6YSQ - chains C and E of the 4 polymer chains in the assembly; structure by X-ray diffraction, 3.30 A resolution.

[Chain C]
Protein: Complement C4-A alpha chain
Organism: Homo sapiens
Reference sequence: P0C0L4 (CO4A_HUMAN); residue numbers follow UniProt; this construct covers 757-1446
Chain sequence (690 residues; numbered 757 to 1446; the number before each row is that of its first residue):
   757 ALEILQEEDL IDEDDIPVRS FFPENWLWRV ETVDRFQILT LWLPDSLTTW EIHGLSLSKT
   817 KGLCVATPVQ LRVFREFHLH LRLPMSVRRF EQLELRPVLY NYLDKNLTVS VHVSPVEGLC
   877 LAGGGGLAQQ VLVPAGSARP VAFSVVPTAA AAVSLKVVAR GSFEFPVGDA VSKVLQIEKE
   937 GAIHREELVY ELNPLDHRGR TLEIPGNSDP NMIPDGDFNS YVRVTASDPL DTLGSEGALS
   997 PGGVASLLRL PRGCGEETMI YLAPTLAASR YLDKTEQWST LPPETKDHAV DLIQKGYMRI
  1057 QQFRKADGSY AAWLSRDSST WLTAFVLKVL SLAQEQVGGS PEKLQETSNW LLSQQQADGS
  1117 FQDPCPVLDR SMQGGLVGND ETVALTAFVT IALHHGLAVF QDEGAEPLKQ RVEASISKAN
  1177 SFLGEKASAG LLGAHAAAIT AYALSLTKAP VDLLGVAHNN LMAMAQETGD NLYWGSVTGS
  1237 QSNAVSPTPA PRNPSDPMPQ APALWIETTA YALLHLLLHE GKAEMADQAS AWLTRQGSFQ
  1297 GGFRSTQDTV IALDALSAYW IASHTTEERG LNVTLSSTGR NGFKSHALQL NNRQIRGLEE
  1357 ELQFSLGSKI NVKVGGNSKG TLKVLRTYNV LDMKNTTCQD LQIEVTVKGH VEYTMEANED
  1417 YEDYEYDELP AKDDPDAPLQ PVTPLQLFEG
Not modelled in the structure: 1231-1255, 1415-1446
Differences from the reference sequence: variant E1013 (Gln in P0C0L4), S1201 (Thr in P0C0L4)
Curated features (UniProtKB/Swiss-Prot):
  - modified residue: S918 (Phosphoserine), Y1417 (Sulfotyrosine), Y1420 (Sulfotyrosine), Y1422 (Sulfotyrosine)
  - glycosylation: N862 (N-linked (GlcNAc...) asparagine), T1244 (O-linked (GalNAc...) threonine), N1328 (N-linked (GlcNAc...) (complex) asparagine), N1391 (N-linked (GlcNAc...) asparagine)
  - natural variant: D1073 (D1073G: In allotype C4A1, allotype C4A2), N1176 (N1176S: In allotype C4A1), S1201 (T1201S: In allotype C4A4; this construct carries the variant), V1207 (V1207A: In allotype C4A1, allotype C4A13), L1210 (L1210R: In allotype C4A1, allotype C4A13), S1286 (S1286A: In allotype C4A1, allotype C4A3a, allotype C4A6)
Glycans and other covalent adducts: N-acetylglucosamine (NAG) linked to N862

[Chain E]
Protein: Complement C4 gamma chain
Organism: Homo sapiens
Reference sequence: P0C0L5 (CO4B_HUMAN); residue numbers follow UniProt; this construct covers 1454-1744
Chain sequence (291 residues; numbered 1454 to 1744; the number before each row is that of its first residue):
  1454 EAPKVVEEQE SRVHYTVCIW RNGKVGLSGM AIADVTLLSG FHALRADLEK LTSLSDRYVS
  1514 HFETEGPHVL LYFDSVPTSR ECVGFEAVQE VPVGLVQPAS ATLYDYYNPE RRCSVFYGAP
  1574 SKSRLLATLC SAEVCQCAEG KCPRQRRALE RGLQDEDGYR MKFACYYPRV EYGFQVKVLR
  1634 EDSRAAFRLF ETKITQVLHF TKDVKAAANQ MRNFLVRASC RLRLEPGKEY LIMGLDGATY
  1694 DLEGHPQYLL DSNSWIEEMP SERLCRSTRQ RAACAQLNDF LNEFGTQGCQ V
Not modelled in the structure: 1454-1461, 1605-1610
Differences from the reference sequence: conflict N1735 (Gln in P0C0L5), F1737 (Tyr in P0C0L5)
Disulfide bonds: C1471-C1535, C1583-C1588, C1595-C1673, C1618-C1742, C1718-C1727

[Chain C / chain E interface]
Residue-residue contacts (84; chain C residue first):
  A757(C) - Q1462(E)
  L758(C) - Q1462(E)
  L758(C) - Q1542(E)
  L758(C) - E1543(E)
  F846(C) - C1588(E)
  Q848(C) - P1551(E)
  Q848(C) - F1569(E)
  Q848(C) - L1578(E)
  Q848(C) - L1579(E)
  E850(C) - S1553(E)  hydrogen bond
  R852(C) - T1489(E)  hydrogen bond
  R852(C) - H1521(E)
  C876(C) - L1579(E)
  C876(C) - C1590(E)  disulfide
  C876(C) - A1591(E)
  C876(C) - E1592(E)
  L877(C) - E1592(E)
  A878(C) - V1549(E)
  A878(C) - Q1550(E)
  G879(C) - E1592(E)  hydrogen bond (backbone-side chain)
  G879(C) - G1593(E)
  G880(C) - E1592(E)
  L883(C) - G1547(E)
  L883(C) - L1548(E)  hydrophobic
  Q885(C) - S1492(E)
  Q885(C) - P1545(E)
  Q885(C) - V1546(E)
  Q885(C) - G1547(E)  hydrogen bond (side chain-backbone)
  Q885(C) - L1548(E)
  Q886(C) - V1544(E)
  V887(C) - S1492(E)
  L888(C) - E1543(E)
  S893(C) - E1518(E)
  R895(C) - E1518(E)  salt bridge
  R895(C) - G1519(E)
  R895(C) - P1520(E)
  A898(C) - Q1550(E)  hydrogen bond (backbone-side chain)
  F899(C) - Q1550(E)
  S900(C) - Q1550(E)
  S900(C) - P1551(E)  hydrogen bond (side chain-backbone)
  S900(C) - L1579(E)
  C1394(C) - C1566(E)  disulfide
  Q1395(C) - N1475(E)
  D1396(C) - R1474(E)
  D1396(C) - N1475(E)  hydrogen bond (backbone-backbone)
  D1396(C) - G1476(E)  hydrogen bond (backbone-backbone)
  L1397(C) - L1556(E)
  L1397(C) - C1566(E)
  Q1398(C) - I1472(E)
  Q1398(C) - W1473(E)
  Q1398(C) - N1475(E)
  I1399(C) - I1472(E)  hydrophobic
  I1399(C) - A1554(E)  hydrophobic
  I1399(C) - L1556(E)  hydrophobic
  I1399(C) - C1566(E)
  I1399(C) - V1568(E)
  E1400(C) - V1470(E)
  E1400(C) - C1471(E)  hydrogen bond (backbone-backbone)
  E1400(C) - W1473(E)
  V1401(C) - T1469(E)
  V1401(C) - V1470(E)  hydrophobic
  V1401(C) - Y1570(E)  hydrophobic
  T1402(C) - T1469(E)  hydrogen bond (backbone-backbone)
  V1403(C) - H1467(E)
  V1403(C) - Y1468(E)  hydrophobic
  V1403(C) - G1571(E)
  V1403(C) - P1573(E)
  K1404(C) - V1466(E)
  K1404(C) - H1467(E)
  K1404(C) - P1573(E)
  G1405(C) - V1466(E)
  G1405(C) - P1573(E)
  V1407(C) - F1494(E)  hydrophobic
  V1407(C) - Q1542(E)
  E1408(C) - Q1542(E)  hydrogen bond (backbone-side chain)
  E1408(C) - P1545(E)
  E1408(C) - V1546(E)
  Y1409(C) - V1546(E)
  T1410(C) - P1545(E)
  T1410(C) - V1546(E)  hydrogen bond (backbone-backbone)
  T1410(C) - G1547(E)
  E1412(C) - V1549(E)
  A1413(C) - K1594(E)
  N1414(C) - R1674(E)  hydrogen bond (backbone-side chain)
Also at the interface, not in a pair above, chain C (48 interface residues in all): E759, I760, L761, L849, A884, P896, V902, H1406
Also at the interface, not in a pair above, chain E (59 interface residues in all): E1463, A1552, T1555, Y1557, D1558, R1564, R1565, S1567, A1572, A1580, E1586, V1587
Cross-chain cystine bridges: C876(C)-C1590(E), C1394(C)-C1566(E)

[Summary]
Chain C and chain E form an interface of 48 and 59 residues respectively; the contacts include 2 disulfide
bonds, 13 hydrogen bonds and 1 salt bridge. Polar pairs include R895(C)-E1518(E), E850(C)-S1553(E) and
R852(C)-T1489(E). Covalently linked N-acetylglucosamine: at N862(C).
Chain C is Complement C4-A alpha chain and chain E is Complement C4 gamma chain, both from Homo sapiens; the
structure, The hC4Nb8 complement inhibitory nanobody in complex with C4b, was determined by X-ray diffraction.
